9MEV - chains H and L of the 3 polymer chains in the assembly; structure by X-ray diffraction, 2.06 A resolution.

== Chain H ==
Name: FluA20 Heavy Chain Fab
Organism: Homo sapiens
Notes: antibody fragment or engineered binder
Chain sequence (235 residues; row label = number of the first residue in the row; a row labelled like 35A-35B holds insertion residues (35A, then the next letters in order)):
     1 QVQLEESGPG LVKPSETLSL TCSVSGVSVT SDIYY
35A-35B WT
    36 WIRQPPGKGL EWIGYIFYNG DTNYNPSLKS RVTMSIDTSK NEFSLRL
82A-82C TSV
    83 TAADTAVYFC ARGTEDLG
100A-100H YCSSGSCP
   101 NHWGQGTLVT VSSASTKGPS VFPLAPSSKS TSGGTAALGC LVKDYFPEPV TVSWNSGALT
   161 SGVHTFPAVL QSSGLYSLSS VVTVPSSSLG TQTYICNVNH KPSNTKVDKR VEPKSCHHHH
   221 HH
Disordered / not traced: 215-222
Disulfides: Cys-22/Cys-92, Cys-100B/Cys-100G, Cys-140/Cys-196

== Chain L ==
Name: FluA20 Light Chain Fab
Organism: Homo sapiens
Notes: antibody fragment or engineered binder
Chain sequence (214 residues; each row starts with the number of its first residue):
     1 DIVMTQSPSS LSASIGDRVT ITCRPSQNIR SFLNWFQHKP GKAPKLLIYA ASNLQSGVPS
    61 RFSGSGSGTE FTLTIRSLQP EDFATYYCQQ SYNTPPTFGQ GTKVEIKRTV AAPSVFIFPP
   121 SDEQLKSGTA SVVCLLNNFY PREAKVQWKV DNALQSGNSQ ESVTEQDSKD STYSLSSTLT
   181 LSKADYEKHK VYACEVTHQG LSSPVTKSFN RGEC
Disordered / not traced: 214
Disulfides: Cys-23/Cys-88, Cys-134/Cys-194

== How chain H and chain L interact ==
Pairs across the interface (70):
  Gln-39(H) / His-38(L)
  Gln-39(H) / Tyr-87(L)  hydrogen bond
  Leu-45(H) / Tyr-87(L)  hydrophobic
  Leu-45(H) / Phe-98(L)
  Trp-47(H) / Pro-95(L)  hydrophobic
  Trp-47(H) / Pro-96(L)
  Asn-58(H) / Thr-94(L)  hydrogen bond
  Asn-60(H) / Pro-95(L)
  Phe-91(H) / Pro-44(L)
  Asp-98(H) / Tyr-49(L)  hydrogen bond
  Tyr-100A(H) / Phe-32(L)
  Tyr-100A(H) / Tyr-49(L)
  Tyr-100A(H) / Ser-91(L)
  Cys-100B(H) / Phe-32(L)
  Cys-100B(H) / Tyr-49(L)
  Cys-100B(H) / Ser-91(L)
  Ser-100C(H) / Ser-91(L)  hydrogen bond (side chain-backbone)
  Ser-100C(H) / Tyr-92(L)  hydrogen bond (side chain-backbone)
  Ser-100F(H) / Gln-89(L)  hydrogen bond (backbone-side chain)
  Ser-100F(H) / Ser-91(L)
  Ser-100F(H) / Pro-96(L)
  Cys-100G(H) / Asn-34(L)  hydrogen bond
  Cys-100G(H) / Tyr-49(L)  hydrophobic
  Cys-100G(H) / Ser-91(L)
  Pro-100H(H) / Phe-36(L)
  Asn-101(H) / Leu-46(L)
  Trp-103(H) / Phe-36(L)
  Trp-103(H) / Ala-43(L)
  Trp-103(H) / Pro-44(L)  hydrophobic
  Trp-103(H) / Phe-98(L)  hydrophobic
  Gly-104(H) / Ala-43(L)
  Gln-105(H) / Gly-41(L)
  Gln-105(H) / Ala-43(L)
  Val-121(H) / Glu-123(L)
  Phe-122(H) / Ser-121(L)
  Phe-122(H) / Glu-123(L)
  Phe-122(H) / Gln-124(L)
  Pro-123(H) / Ser-121(L)
  Pro-123(H) / Glu-123(L)
  Leu-124(H) / Phe-118(L)
  Ala-125(H) / Phe-118(L)
  Lys-129(H) / Phe-116(L)
  Lys-129(H) / Ile-117(L)  hydrogen bond (backbone-backbone)
  Lys-129(H) / Ser-208(L)  hydrogen bond (side chain-backbone)
  Ser-130(H) / Phe-116(L)
  Ser-130(H) / Phe-118(L)
  Thr-131(H) / Phe-116(L)
  Ser-132(H) / Phe-116(L)
  Ala-137(H) / Phe-116(L)  hydrophobic
  Ala-137(H) / Phe-118(L)
  Leu-138(H) / Phe-118(L)  hydrophobic
  Leu-141(H) / Ser-131(L)
  His-164(H) / Asn-137(L)
  His-164(H) / Asn-138(L)  hydrogen bond
  His-164(H) / Ser-174(L)  hydrogen bond
  Phe-166(H) / Leu-135(L)  hydrophobic
  Phe-166(H) / Ser-162(L)
  Phe-166(H) / Thr-164(L)
  Phe-166(H) / Ser-174(L)
  Phe-166(H) / Leu-175(L)  hydrophobic
  Phe-166(H) / Ser-176(L)
  Pro-167(H) / Ser-162(L)  hydrogen bond (backbone-side chain)
  Pro-167(H) / Val-163(L)
  Val-169(H) / Gln-160(L)
  Val-169(H) / Glu-161(L)
  Val-169(H) / Ser-162(L)
  Leu-170(H) / Gln-160(L)  hydrogen bond (backbone-side chain)
  Gln-171(H) / Gln-160(L)
  Thr-183(H) / Asn-137(L)
  Lys-209(H) / Glu-123(L)  salt bridge
Interface residues without a listed pair, chain H (44 interface residues in all): Ile-37, Gly-44, Pro-61, Gly-100, Lys-143, Ser-179, Val-181
Interface residues without a listed pair, chain L (44 interface residues in all): Lys-42, Ala-50, Asn-93, Thr-129, Val-133, Asp-167, Thr-180, Phe-209

== In short ==
Chain H and chain L each contribute 44 residues to their interface; the contacts include 13 hydrogen bonds and
1 salt bridge. Polar pairs include Lys-209(H)/Glu-123(L), Gln-39(H)/Tyr-87(L) and Asn-58(H)/Thr-94(L).
Here chain H is FluA20 Heavy Chain Fab and chain L is FluA20 Light Chain Fab, both from Homo sapiens. Entry
9MEV (Structure of H1H3:FluA20 Chimeric Antigen Complex) was determined by X-ray diffraction (same publication
as 9MER).
